Entry 4ZRP (X-ray diffraction, 2.10 A resolution); this record covers chains A and C.

== Chain A ==
Molecule: Transcobalamin-2
Source organism: Homo sapiens
UniProtKB: P20062 (TCO2_HUMAN); residues 1-409 here correspond to UniProt positions 19-427 (UniProt number = residue number + 18)
Sequence (409 residues; row label = number of the first residue in the row):
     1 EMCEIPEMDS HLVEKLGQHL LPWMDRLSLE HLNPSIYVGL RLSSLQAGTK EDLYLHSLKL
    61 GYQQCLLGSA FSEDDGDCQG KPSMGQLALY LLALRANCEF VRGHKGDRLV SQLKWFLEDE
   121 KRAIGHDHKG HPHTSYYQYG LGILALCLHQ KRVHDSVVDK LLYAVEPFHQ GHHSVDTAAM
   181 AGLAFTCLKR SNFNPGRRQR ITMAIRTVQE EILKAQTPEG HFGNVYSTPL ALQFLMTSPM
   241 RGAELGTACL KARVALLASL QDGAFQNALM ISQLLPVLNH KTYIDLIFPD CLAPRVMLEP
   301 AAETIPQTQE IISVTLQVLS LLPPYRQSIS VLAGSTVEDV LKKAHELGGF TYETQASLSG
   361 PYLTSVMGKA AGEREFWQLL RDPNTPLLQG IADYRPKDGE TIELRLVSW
Unresolved in the structure: 69-77
Cystine bridges: C3-C249, C65-C78, C98-C291, C147-C187
Construct notes: conflict Q209 (Arg227 in P20062)
Metal / ion sites: Ca2+: E375 (shared with 1 residue of chain B)
Residues lining bound ligands: cyanocobalamin (CNC): S83, G85, Q86, L89, T134, S135, Y137, Q138, L141, S174, D176, T177, N224, Y226, S227, L230, N267, L269, M270, Q273, S357, L358, S359, G360, P361, Y362, L363, F376, W377, Q378, L379, P386, L387, L388, Q389, G390, W409
UniProt features mapped onto this chain:
  - binding site (cob(II)alamin): Q86, T134 to Q138, H172 to D176, N224, S227, Q273, W377 to L379
From the paper describing this entry:
  - specificity-determining residues: K105, K114 (proposed by the authors, not directly observed)

== Chain C ==
Molecule: CD320 antigen
Source organism: Homo sapiens
UniProtKB: Q9NPF0 (CD320_HUMAN); numbering as in UniProt (aligned over 53-171)
Sequence (119 residues; each row starts with the number of its first residue):
    53 SCPPTKFQCR TSGLCVPLTW RCDRDLDCSD GSDEEECRIE PCTQKGQCPP PPGLPCPCTG
   113 VSDCSGGTDK KLRNCSRLAC LAGELRCTLS DDCIPLTWRC DGHPDCPDSS DELGCGTNE
Unresolved in the structure: 90-129, 171
Cystine bridges: C54-C67, C61-C80, C74-C89, C132-C145, C139-C158, C152-C167
Metal / ion sites: Ca2+ site 1: W72, D75, D77, D79, D85, E86; Ca2+ site 2: W150, D153, H155, D157, D163, E164
UniProt features mapped onto this chain:
  - binding site (Ca(2+)): W72, D75, D77, D79, D85, E86, W150, D153, H155, D157, D163, E164
  - glycosylation: N126 (N-linked (GlcNAc...) asparagine)
  - natural variant: E88 (deletion: In MATR; uncertain significance)
From the paper describing this entry:
  - disease-associated variants - E88DEL: unchanged binding to Transcobalamin-2 (chain A)

== Chain A / chain C interface ==
Contacting residue pairs - 37 pairs, chain A then chain C:
  L53(A) - L66(C)  hydrophobic
  H56(A) - L66(C)
  H56(A) - C67(C)  hydrogen bond (side chain-backbone)
  H56(A) - V68(C)
  K59(A) - W72(C)
  L60(A) - C67(C)
  L60(A) - P69(C)
  L60(A) - W72(C)  hydrophobic
  Q63(A) - W72(C)
  Q64(A) - P69(C)
  G103(A) - D77(C)
  H104(A) - R76(C)
  H104(A) - D77(C)  salt bridge
  K105(A) - W72(C)
  K105(A) - D75(C)  salt bridge
  K105(A) - D77(C)  salt bridge
  K105(A) - D79(C)  salt bridge
  D107(A) - H155(C)  hydrogen bond (backbone-side chain)
  D107(A) - P156(C)
  V110(A) - H155(C)
  S111(A) - W150(C)
  S111(A) - H155(C)
  S111(A) - D157(C)  hydrogen bond
  K114(A) - W150(C)
  K114(A) - D153(C)  salt bridge
  K114(A) - D157(C)  salt bridge
  W115(A) - E136(C)
  W115(A) - C145(C)
  W115(A) - P147(C)
  W115(A) - W150(C)
  E118(A) - P147(C)
  E118(A) - W150(C)
  R122(A) - L133(C)
  R122(A) - E136(C)  salt bridge
  K151(A) - H155(C)  hydrogen bond
  R152(A) - D153(C)
  H154(A) - T149(C)
Interface residues without a listed pair, chain A (20 interface residues in all): R102
Interface residues without a listed pair, chain C (21 interface residues in all): L78, I146

== Summary ==
20 residues of chain A face 21 of chain C across their interface, with 4 hydrogen bonds and 7 salt bridges.
Among the polar pairs are H104(A)-D77(C), K105(A)-D75(C) and K105(A)-D77(C). Chain A binds cyanocobalamin. The
paper reports that E88DEL of chain C leaves binding to Transcobalamin-2 (chain A) unchanged; specificity
determinants K105(A) and K114(A).
Chain A is Transcobalamin-2 and chain C is CD320 antigen, both from Homo sapiens; the structure, TC:CD320, was
determined by X-ray diffraction (same publication as 4ZRQ).
